Entry 8E6W (electron microscopy, 4.27 A resolution (low resolution: residue-level contacts below are approximate; hydrogen-bond / salt-bridge calls are withheld)); this record covers chains c and d of the 7 polymer chains in the assembly.

Chain c (and d):
Name: Transcription termination factor Rho
Source organism: Escherichia coli
Notes: EC 3.6.4.-; chain d of this document is another copy of the same molecule, construct and numbering; everything in this record applies to it too
UniProt: A0A0A0GPI6 (A0A0A0GPI6_ECOLX); residues 1-419 here correspond to UniProt positions 25-443 (UniProt number = residue number + 24)
Amino-acid sequence (419 residues; numbered 1 to 419; the number before each row is that of its first residue):
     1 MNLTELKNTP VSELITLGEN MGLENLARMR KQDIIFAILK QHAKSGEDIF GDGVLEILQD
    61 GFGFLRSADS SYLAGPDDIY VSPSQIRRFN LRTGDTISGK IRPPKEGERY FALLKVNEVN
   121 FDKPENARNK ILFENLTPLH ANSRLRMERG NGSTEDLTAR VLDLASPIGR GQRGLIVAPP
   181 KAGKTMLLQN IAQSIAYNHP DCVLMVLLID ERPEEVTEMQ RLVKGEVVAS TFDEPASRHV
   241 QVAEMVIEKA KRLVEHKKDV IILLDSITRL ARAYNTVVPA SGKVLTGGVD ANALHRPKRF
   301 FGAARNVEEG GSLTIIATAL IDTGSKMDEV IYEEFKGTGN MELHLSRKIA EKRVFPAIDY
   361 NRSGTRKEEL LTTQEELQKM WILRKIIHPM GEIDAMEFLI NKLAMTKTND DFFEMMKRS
Disordered / not traced: 418-419
Bound ions: beryllium trifluoride ion: K184 (together with ADP)
Residues lining bound ligands:
  - ADP / beryllium trifluoride, molecule 1: T158, P179, P180, K181, A182, G183, K184, T185, M186, D265, L320, F355
  - ADP / beryllium trifluoride, molecule 2: G337, T365, R366, K367

How chain c and chain d interact:
Contacting residue pairs (54; chain c residue first):
  R28(c) - R128(d)
  P180(c) - G337(d)
  P180(c) - R366(d)
  K181(c) - E342(d)
  K181(c) - R362(d)
  K181(c) - S363(d)
  K181(c) - G364(d)
  K181(c) - R366(d)
  A182(c) - R366(d)
  M186(c) - K367(d)
  D210(c) - K298(d)
  R212(c) - R173(d)
  R212(c) - T338(d)
  R212(c) - G339(d)
  R212(c) - N340(d)
  P213(c) - P138(d)
  P213(c) - R305(d)
  E214(c) - P138(d)
  E214(c) - L139(d)
  E214(c) - R173(d)
  E214(c) - A304(d)
  E214(c) - R305(d)
  T217(c) - P138(d)
  E218(c) - H140(d)
  R221(c) - E308(d)
  F232(c) - R299(d)
  F232(c) - G302(d)
  D233(c) - R299(d)
  D233(c) - R305(d)
  R269(c) - K298(d)
  R269(c) - G337(d)
  R272(c) - E334(d)
  T276(c) - N292(d)
  V278(c) - K283(d)
  A280(c) - K283(d)
  V284(c) - V284(d)
  G287(c) - T286(d)
  G288(c) - L285(d)
  G288(c) - T286(d)
  T323(c) - E333(d)
  T323(c) - E334(d)
  G324(c) - E329(d)
  G324(c) - V330(d)
  G324(c) - E333(d)
  K326(c) - T286(d)
  K326(c) - V330(d)
  M327(c) - L285(d)
  R347(c) - K336(d)
  K352(c) - K385(d)
  R353(c) - G364(d)
  R353(c) - T365(d)
  R353(c) - W381(d)
  R353(c) - K385(d)
  V354(c) - K385(d)
Interface residues without a listed pair, chain c (36 interface residues in all): E234, P279, T286, D322, S325, E351
Interface residues without a listed pair, chain d (42 interface residues in all): T137, S281, G287, A291, H295, A303, N306, R384

In short:
Chain c and chain d form an interface of 36 and 42 residues respectively. Chain c binds ADP / beryllium
trifluoride.
Chain c and chain d are both Transcription termination factor Rho (Escherichia coli); the structure,
Escherichia coli Rho-dependent transcription pre-termination complex containing 18 nt long RNA spacer,
lambda-tR1 rut RNA, Mg-ADP-BeF3 ..., was determined by electron microscopy together with 8E3F, 8E3H, 8E5K,
8E5L, 8E5O, 8E5P and 3 further entries from the same study.
